7Q7V - chain A; structure by X-ray diffraction, 1.81 A resolution.

# Chain A
Name: B-cell lymphoma 6 protein
Organism: Homo sapiens
UniProt: P41182 (BCL6_HUMAN); residue numbers follow UniProt; this construct covers 5-129
Chain sequence (144 residues; numbered -14 to 129; the number before each row is that of its first residue; numbers below 1 keep their minus sign (Gly-14 is residue -14)):
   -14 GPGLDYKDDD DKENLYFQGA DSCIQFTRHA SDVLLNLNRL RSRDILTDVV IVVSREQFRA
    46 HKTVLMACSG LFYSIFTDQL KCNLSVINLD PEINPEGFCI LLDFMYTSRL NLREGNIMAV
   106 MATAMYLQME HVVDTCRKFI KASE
Unresolved in the structure: -14 to -2
Sequence notes: expression tag (-14 to 4)
Small-molecule neighbours: 12a (9GR; 2-chloranyl-4-[[(2R)-2-cyclopropyl-7-methyl-6-oxidanylidene-1,2,3,4-tetrahydro-[1,4]oxazepino[2,3-c]quinolin-10-yl]amino]pyridine-3-carbonitrile): His14, Asp17, Val18, Asn21, Arg24, Leu25, Arg28, Met51, Ala52, Cys53, Ser54, Gly55, Tyr58, Gln113, Met114, Glu115, His116
Swiss-Prot annotation at these positions:
  - mutagenesis: Asn21 (N21K: Abolishes interaction with NCOR2 and HDAC2, no effect on interaction with CTBP1 and transcriptional autoinhibition; when associated with A-116 and 376-Q--Q-379), Ser59 (S59A: Abolished ubiquitination by the SCF(FBXL17) complex), His116 (H116A: Abolishes interaction with NCOR2 and HDAC2, no effect on interaction with CTBP1 and transcriptional autoinhibition; when associated with K-21 and 376-Q--Q-379)

# Overview
Bound to chain A: 12a. From UniProt: 3 mutagenesis sites.
Chain A is B-cell lymphoma 6 protein (Homo sapiens); the structure, Crystal structure of human BCL6 BTB domain
in complex with compound 12a, was determined by X-ray diffraction, deposited together with 7Q7R, 7Q7S, 7Q7T
and 7Q7U.
